Entry 4V4K (X-ray diffraction, 3.25 A resolution); this record covers chains M and k of the 24 polymer chains in the assembly.

Chain M:
Molecule: Portal protein
Source organism: Enterobacteria phage P22
UniProt: P26744 (PORTL_BPP22); residue numbers follow UniProt; this construct covers 1-602
Chain sequence (602 residues; each row starts with the number of its first residue):
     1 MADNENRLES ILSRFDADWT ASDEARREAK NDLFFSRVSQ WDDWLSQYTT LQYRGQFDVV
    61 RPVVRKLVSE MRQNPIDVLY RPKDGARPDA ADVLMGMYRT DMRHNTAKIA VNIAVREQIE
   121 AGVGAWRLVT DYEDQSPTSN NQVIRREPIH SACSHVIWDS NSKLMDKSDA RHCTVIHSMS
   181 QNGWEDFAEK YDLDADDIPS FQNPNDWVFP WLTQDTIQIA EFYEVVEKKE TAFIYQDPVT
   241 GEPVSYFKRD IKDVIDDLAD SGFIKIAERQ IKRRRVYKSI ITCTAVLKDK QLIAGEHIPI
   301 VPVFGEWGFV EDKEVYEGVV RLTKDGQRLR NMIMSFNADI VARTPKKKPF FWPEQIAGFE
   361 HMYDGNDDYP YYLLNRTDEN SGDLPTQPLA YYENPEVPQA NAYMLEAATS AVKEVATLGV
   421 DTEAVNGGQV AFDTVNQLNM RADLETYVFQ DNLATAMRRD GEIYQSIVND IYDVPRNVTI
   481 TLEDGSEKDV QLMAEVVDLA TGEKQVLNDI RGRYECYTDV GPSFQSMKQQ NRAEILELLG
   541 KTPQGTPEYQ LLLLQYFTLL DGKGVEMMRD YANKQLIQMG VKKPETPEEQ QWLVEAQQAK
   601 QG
Disordered / not traced: 1-4, 464-492
Modified residues: Mse1 (selenomethionine); Mse71, Mse95, Mse97, Mse102, Mse165, Mse179, Mse332, Mse334, Mse362, Mse404, Mse440, Mse457, Mse493, Mse527, Mse567, Mse568, Mse579 (selenomethionine; parent Met)

Chain k:
Molecule: Packaged DNA stabilization protein GP4
Source organism: Enterobacteria phage P22
UniProt: P26746 (VG04_BPP22); numbering as in UniProt (aligned over 1-166)
Chain sequence (166 residues; row label = number of the first residue in the row):
     1 MQIKTKGDLV RAALRKLGVA SDATLTDVEP QSMQDAVDDL EAMMAEWYQD GKGIITGYVF
    61 SDDENPPAEG DDHGLRSSAV SAVFHNLACR IAPDYALEAT AKIIATAKYG KELLYKQTAI
   121 SRAKRAPYPS RMPTGSGNSF PNLNEWHYFP GEQNADSTTP HDEGNG
Disordered / not traced: 1-5, 151-166
Sequence notes: engineered mutation P141 (Ala in P26746)
Reported in the primary citation:
  - mutagenesis - A141P: increased stability (citing earlier work)

Interface between chain M and chain k:
Pairs across the interface - 17 pairs, chain M then chain k:
  W44(M) - R131(k)
  L45(M) - N144(k)
  S46(M) - N144(k)
  T50(M) - S130(k)
  Q52(M) - S130(k)  hydrogen bond
  Q52(M) - R131(k)
  Y53(M) - R131(k)  hydrogen bond (backbone-side chain)
  R54(M) - S130(k)
  R54(M) - R131(k)
  D325(M) - G135(k)
  D325(M) - S136(k)  hydrogen bond (side chain-backbone)
  R328(M) - P133(k)
  L329(M) - P133(k)  hydrophobic
  Mse332(M) - M132(k)
  Mse332(M) - P133(k)
  F336(M) - R131(k)
  D339(M) - R131(k)  salt bridge
Interface residues without a listed pair, chain M (14 interface residues in all): S335
Interface residues without a listed pair, chain k (8 interface residues in all): P129

Overview:
14 residues of chain M and 8 residues of chain k are in contact, with 3 hydrogen bonds and 1 salt bridge.
Among the polar pairs are D339(M)-R131(k), Q52(M)-S130(k) and Y53(M)-R131(k). From the paper: A141P of chain k
increases stability.
Chain M is Portal protein and chain k is Packaged DNA stabilization protein GP4, both from Enterobacteria
phage P22; the structure, Bacteriophage P22 Portal Protein bound to middle Tail Factor GP4. This file contain
the second biological ..., was determined by X-ray diffraction together with 3LJ5 from the same study.
